Entry 7X15 (X-ray diffraction, 2.85 A resolution); this record covers chain A.

[Chain A]
Molecule: Mitoguardin 2
Organism: Danio rerio
UniProtKB: Q5BLE2 (MIGA2_DANRE); residues 310-568 here = UniProt positions 310-568
Amino-acid sequence (262 residues; each row starts with the number of its first residue):
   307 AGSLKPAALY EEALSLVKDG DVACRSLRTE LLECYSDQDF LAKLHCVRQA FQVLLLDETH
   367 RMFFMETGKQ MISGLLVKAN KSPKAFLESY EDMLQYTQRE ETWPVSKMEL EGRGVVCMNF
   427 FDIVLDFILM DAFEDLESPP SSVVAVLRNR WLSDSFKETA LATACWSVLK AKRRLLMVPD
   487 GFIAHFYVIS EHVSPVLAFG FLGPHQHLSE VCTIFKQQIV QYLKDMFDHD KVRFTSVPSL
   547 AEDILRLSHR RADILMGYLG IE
Disordered / not traced: 568
Modified positions: Mse368, Mse371, Mse377, Mse399, Mse414, Mse424, Mse436, Mse483, Mse532, Mse562 (selenomethionine; parent Met)
Construct notes: expression tag (307-309)
From the paper describing this entry:
  - binding site for di-palmitoyl-3-sn-phosphatidylethanolamine: Phe370, Mse371, Tyr396, Mse399, Phe426, Ile429, Val430, Leu431, Ile434, Phe488, Ile495, Val499, Ile525, Tyr528, Leu561
  - mutagenesis - V430W, V430W/F488W, F488W: decreased binding to NBD-PE
  - mutagenesis - W409A (2-fold): increased binding to NBD-PE
  - mutagenesis - R454D/R456D, W457D, K476D/R480D: decreased binding to Liposome

[Overview]
From the paper: a binding site for di-palmitoyl-3-sn-phosphatidylethanolamine at Phe370, Mse371 and Tyr396
among others; V430W, V430W/F488W and F488W reduce binding to NBD-PE; 7 substitutions were tested in all.
Chain A is Mitoguardin 2 (Danio rerio); the structure, Crystal structure of MIGA2 LD targeting domain, was
determined by X-ray diffraction, deposited together with 7X14.
